1WCE - chains K and L of the 13 polymer chains in the assembly; structure by X-ray diffraction, 7.00 A resolution (low resolution: residue-level contacts below are approximate; hydrogen-bond / salt-bridge calls are withheld).

[Chain K (and L)]
Protein: Major structural protein VP2
Organism: Infectious bursal disease virus
Notes: chain L of this document is another copy of the same molecule, construct and numbering; everything in this record applies to it too
UniProt: P15480 (POLS_IBDVC); residue numbers follow UniProt; this construct covers 1-441
Chain sequence (441 residues; row label = number of the first residue in the row):
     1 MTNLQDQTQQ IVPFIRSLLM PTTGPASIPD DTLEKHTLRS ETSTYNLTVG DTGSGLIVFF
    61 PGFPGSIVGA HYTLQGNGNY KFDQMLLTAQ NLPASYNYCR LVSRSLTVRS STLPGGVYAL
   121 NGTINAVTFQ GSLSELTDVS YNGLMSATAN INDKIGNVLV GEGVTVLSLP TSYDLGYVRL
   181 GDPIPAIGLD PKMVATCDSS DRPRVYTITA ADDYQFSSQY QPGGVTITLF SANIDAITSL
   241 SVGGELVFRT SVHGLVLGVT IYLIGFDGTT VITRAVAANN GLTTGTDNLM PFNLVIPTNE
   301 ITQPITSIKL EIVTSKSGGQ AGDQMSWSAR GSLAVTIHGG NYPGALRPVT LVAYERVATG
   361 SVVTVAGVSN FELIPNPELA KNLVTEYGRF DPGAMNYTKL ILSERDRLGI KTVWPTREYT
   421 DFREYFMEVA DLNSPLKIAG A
Unresolved in the structure: 1-12, 429-441 (chain L: 1-12)
UniProt features mapped onto this chain:
  - binding site (a divalent metal cation): D30
  - site: A441 (Cleavage)
  - mutagenesis: A441 (A441E/Q/R: Lethal for the virus)

[How chain K and chain L interact]
Residue-residue contacts (4):
  Y118(K) with G115(L)
  A119(K) with G115(L)
  L120(K) with P114(L)
  N121(K) with S111(L)
Other interface residues (no listed pair), chain L (5 interface residues in all): T112, G116

[Summary]
Chain K and chain L form an interface of 4 and 5 residues respectively. From UniProt: divalent metal
cation-binding residue D30(K) and one mutagenesis site on chain K.
Both chains are Major structural protein VP2 (Infectious bursal disease virus). Entry 1WCE (Crystal structure
of the T13 IBDV viral particle reveals a missing link in icosahedral viruses evolution) was determined by
X-ray diffraction together with 1WCD from the same study.
